Entry 8PVR (electron microscopy, 3.06 A resolution); this record covers chains B and A.

== Chain B (and A) ==
Name: Sodium/hydrogen exchanger 9
From: Equus caballus
Notes: chain A of this document is another copy of the same molecule, construct and numbering; everything in this record applies to it too
Reference sequence: F7B113 (SL9A9_HORSE); residues 8-574 here = UniProt positions 8-574
Amino-acid sequence (574 residues; numbered 8 to 581; the number before each row is that of its first residue):
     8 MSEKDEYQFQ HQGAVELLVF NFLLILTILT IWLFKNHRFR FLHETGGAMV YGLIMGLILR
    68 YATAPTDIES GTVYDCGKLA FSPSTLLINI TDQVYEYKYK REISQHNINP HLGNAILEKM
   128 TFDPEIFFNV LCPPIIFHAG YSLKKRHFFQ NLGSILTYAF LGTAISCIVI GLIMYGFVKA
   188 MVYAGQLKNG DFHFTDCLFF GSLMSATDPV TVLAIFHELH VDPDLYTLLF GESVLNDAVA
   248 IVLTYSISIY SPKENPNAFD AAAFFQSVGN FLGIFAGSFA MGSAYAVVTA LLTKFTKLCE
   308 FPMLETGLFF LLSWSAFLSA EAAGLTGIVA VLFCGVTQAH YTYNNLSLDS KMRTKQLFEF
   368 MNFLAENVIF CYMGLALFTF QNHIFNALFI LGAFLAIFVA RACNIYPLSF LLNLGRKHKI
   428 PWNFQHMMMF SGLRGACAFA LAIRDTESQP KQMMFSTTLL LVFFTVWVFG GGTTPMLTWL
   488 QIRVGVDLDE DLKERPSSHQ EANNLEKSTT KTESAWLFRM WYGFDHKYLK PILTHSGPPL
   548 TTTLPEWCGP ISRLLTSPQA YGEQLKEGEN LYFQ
Disordered / not traced: 8-16, 497-517, 547-581
Differences from the reference sequence: engineered mutation C139 (Leu in F7B113), C444 (Ile in F7B113); expression tag (575-581)
UniProt features mapped onto this chain:
  - mutagenesis: N243 (N243A: Decreases H(+) efflux; when associated with A-244), D244 (D244A: Decreases H(+) efflux; when associated with A-243)
Small-molecule neighbours:
  - EUJ ((2R)-3-{[(S)-hydroxy{[(1S,2R,3R,4S,5S,6R)-2,4,6-trihydroxy-3,5-bis(phosphonooxy)cyclohexyl]oxy}phosphoryl]oxy}propane-1,2-diyl dioctanoate), molecule 1: Q17, G20, A21, L24, F129, L371, V375
  - EUJ, molecule 2: I133, N136, V137, P140, P141, F144, F317, S320, W321, F324, V338, F365, M368
From the paper describing this entry:
  - binding site for EUJ: Q17, N136, W321
  - mutagenesis - K85Q/K105Q/K107Q: abolished stability in response to PI(3,5)P2
  - mutagenesis - K85Q/K105Q/K107Q: abolished stability in response to PI(4,5)P2
  - mutagenesis - K85Q/K105Q/K107Q (Kd 55 mM): decreased binding to Na+
  - contacts within the chain: T214-N243 (hydrogen bond), E239-R408 (salt bridge), K301-L540 (backbone contact), K301-T541 (backbone contact)

== Chain B / chain A interface ==
Residue-residue contacts - 101 pairs, chain B then chain A:
  H18(B) with E328(A); A329(A), hydrogen bond (side chain-backbone)
  A21(B) with A329(A), hydrophobic
  L24(B) with W321(A), hydrophobic; L325(A), hydrophobic
  L25(B) with S322(A)
  N28(B) with L318(A); W321(A); S322(A); L325(A)
  L31(B) with L318(A), hydrophobic
  I32(B) with L315(A), hydrophobic
  W39(B) with T303(A); K304(A); L305(A); F308(A)
  K42(B) with F308(A); L311(A)
  G78(B) with L94(A)
  T79(B) with L93(A); L94(A)
  V80(B) with N96(A)
  Y81(B) with L86(A); L93(A), hydrophobic; I95(A), hydrophobic; N96(A)
  C83(B) with I95(A), hydrophobic
  L86(B) with Y81(A); I97(A), hydrophobic
  F88(B) with I97(A)
  S89(B) with I97(A); Y102(A), hydrogen bond
  P90(B) with Y104(A), hydrogen bond (backbone-side chain)
  L93(B) with T79(A); Y81(A), hydrophobic
  L94(B) with G78(A); T79(A)
  I95(B) with Y81(A), hydrophobic; C83(A), hydrophobic
  N96(B) with V80(A); Y81(A)
  I97(B) with L86(A), hydrophobic; F88(A); S89(A)
  Q100(B) with E109(A)
  V101(B) with E109(A); I110(A), hydrogen bond (backbone-backbone)
  Y102(B) with S89(A), hydrogen bond; Y106(A), hydrophobic; R108(A); E109(A)
  E103(B) with K105(A); Y106(A); K107(A), hydrogen bond (backbone-backbone); R108(A), hydrogen bond (backbone-backbone)
  Y104(B) with P90(A), hydrogen bond (side chain-backbone); Y104(A), hydrophobic; K105(A); Y106(A)
  K105(B) with E103(A); Y104(A); K105(A), hydrogen bond (backbone-backbone); K107(A)
  Y106(B) with Y102(A), hydrophobic; E103(A); Y104(A)
  K107(B) with E103(A), hydrogen bond (backbone-backbone); K105(A)
  R108(B) with Y102(A); E103(A), hydrogen bond (backbone-backbone)
  E109(B) with Q100(A); V101(A); Y102(A)
  I110(B) with V101(A), hydrogen bond (backbone-backbone)
  T303(B) with W39(A)
  K304(B) with W39(A)
  L305(B) with W39(A)
  F308(B) with W39(A); K42(A)
  M310(B) with E366(A)
  L311(B) with K42(A)
  L315(B) with I32(A), hydrophobic
  F317(B) with L371(A), hydrophobic
  L318(B) with N28(A); L31(A), hydrophobic
  W321(B) with L24(A), hydrophobic; N28(A)
  S322(B) with L25(A); N28(A)
  L325(B) with L24(A), hydrophobic; N28(A)
  E328(B) with H18(A)
  A329(B) with H18(A), hydrogen bond (backbone-side chain); A21(A), hydrophobic
  R360(B) with Q363(A), hydrogen bond (side chain-backbone); E366(A), salt bridge
  Q363(B) with R360(A), hydrogen bond (backbone-side chain)
  E366(B) with M310(A); R360(A), salt bridge
  F370(B) with M310(A), hydrophobic
  L371(B) with F317(A), hydrophobic
Interface residues without a listed pair, chain B (69 interface residues in all): I35, L36, I38, N43, A87, S91, T98, L299, T313, G314, L319, S326, G331, D356, L364, F367
Interface residues without a listed pair, chain A (69 interface residues in all): I35, L36, I38, N43, A87, S91, T98, L299, T313, G314, L319, S326, G331, D356, L364, F367, F370

== In short ==
The chain B/chain A interface involves 69 residues from each chain, with 15 hydrogen bonds and 2 salt bridges.
Among the polar pairs are R360(B)-E366(A), H18(B)-A329(A) and S89(B)-Y102(A). Bound to chain B: compound EUJ.
The paper reports a binding site for EUJ at Q17(B), N136(B) and W321(B); K85Q/K105Q/K107Q of chain B abolish
stability in response to PI(3,5)P2.
Both chains are Sodium/hydrogen exchanger 9 (Equus caballus). Entry 8PVR (Cryo-EM structure of horse Nhe9
bound to PI(3,5)P2) was determined by electron microscopy, deposited together with 8PXB and 8PS0.
